PDB entry 5U9W | X-ray diffraction, 3.56 A resolution | chains A and C of the 3 polymer chains in the assembly

# Chain A (and C)
Protein: Nucleoside permease
Organism: Neisseria wadsworthii 9715
Notes: chain C of this document is another copy of the same molecule, construct and numbering; everything in this record applies to it too
UniProtKB: G4CRQ5 (G4CRQ5_9NEIS); residue numbers follow UniProt; this construct covers 1-425
Chain sequence (431 residues; row label = number of the first residue in the row; numbers below 1 keep their minus sign (Gly-5 is residue -5)):
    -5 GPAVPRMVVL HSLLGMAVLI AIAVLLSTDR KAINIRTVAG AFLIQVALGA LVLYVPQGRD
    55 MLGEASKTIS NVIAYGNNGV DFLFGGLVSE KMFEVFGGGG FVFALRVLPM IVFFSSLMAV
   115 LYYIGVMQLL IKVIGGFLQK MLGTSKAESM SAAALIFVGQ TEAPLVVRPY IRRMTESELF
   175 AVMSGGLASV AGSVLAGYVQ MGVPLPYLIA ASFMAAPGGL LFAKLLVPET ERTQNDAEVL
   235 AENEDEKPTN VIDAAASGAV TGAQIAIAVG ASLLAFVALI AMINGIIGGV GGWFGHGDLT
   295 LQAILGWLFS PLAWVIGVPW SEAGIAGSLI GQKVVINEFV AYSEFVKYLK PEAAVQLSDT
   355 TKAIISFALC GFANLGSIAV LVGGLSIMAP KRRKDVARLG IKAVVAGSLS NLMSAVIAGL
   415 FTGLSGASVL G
Not modelled in the structure: -5 to -2, 420-425 (chain C: -5 to 3, 232-238, 419-425)
Sequence notes: expression tag (-5 to 0); engineered mutation Leu149 (Asn in G4CRQ5)
Reported in the primary citation:
  - contacts within the chain: Gln154-Ser371

# Interface between chain A and chain C
Residue-residue contacts (34; chain A residue first):
  Tyr69(A) with Ala272(C); Ala275(C); Met276(C), hydrophobic; Gly279(C)
  Gly70(A) with Ala272(C)
  Phe76(A) with Phe97(C), hydrophobic; Phe333(C), hydrophobic
  Leu77(A) with Val96(C); Phe97(C), hydrogen bond (backbone-backbone); Ala98(C), hydrogen bond (backbone-backbone); Leu268(C), hydrophobic
  Phe78(A) with Val96(C); Ala98(C), hydrophobic
  Gly79(A) with Gly93(C)
  Gly80(A) with Phe90(C); Gly93(C), hydrogen bond (backbone-backbone)
  Leu81(A) with Met86(C), hydrophobic; Val96(C), hydrophobic
  Ser83(A) with Phe90(C)
  Lys85(A) with Val89(C); Phe90(C)
  Met86(A) with Phe90(C), hydrophobic
  Pro103(A) with Leu268(C), hydrophobic
  Phe107(A) with Leu268(C), hydrophobic; Ala272(C), hydrophobic
  Leu111(A) with Met276(C), hydrophobic
  Thr243(A) with Lys388(C); Ala391(C)
  Ile246(A) with Ala373(C), hydrophobic
  Ala249(A) with Leu273(C), hydrophobic
  Ala250(A) with Ala373(C), hydrophobic
  Ala253(A) with Ala265(C); Ala269(C), hydrophobic
  Ala257(A) with Ala265(C), hydrophobic
Interface residues without a listed pair, chain A (29 interface residues in all): Asn72, Gly73, Val74, Val89, Val106, Ser110, Asn244, Val254, Ile261
Interface residues without a listed pair, chain C (32 interface residues in all): Leu81, Gly94, Phe95, Ile261, Ala262, Gly264, Ser266, Leu267, Phe270, Val271, Val334, Leu369, Ile372

# In short
Chain A and chain C form an interface of 29 and 32 residues respectively, with 3 hydrogen bonds. The backbones
hydrogen-bond at Leu77(A)-Phe97(C), Leu77(A)-Ala98(C) and Gly80(A)-Gly93(C). The paper reports contacts within
the chain involving Gln154(A) and Ser371(A).
Chain A and chain C are both Nucleoside permease (Neisseria wadsworthii 9715); the structure, Structure of
CNTnw N149L in the intermediate 3 state, was determined by X-ray diffraction (same publication as 5L24, 5L26,
5L27, 5L2A and 5L2B).
